Entry 6I5N (X-ray diffraction, 1.98 A resolution); this record covers chains A and I of the 5 polymer chains in the assembly.

# Chain A
Protein: Suppressor of cytokine signaling 2
Organism: Homo sapiens
UniProtKB: O14508 (SOCS2_HUMAN); residue numbers follow UniProt; this construct covers 30-198
Chain sequence (169 residues; numbered 30 to 198; the number before each row is that of its first residue):
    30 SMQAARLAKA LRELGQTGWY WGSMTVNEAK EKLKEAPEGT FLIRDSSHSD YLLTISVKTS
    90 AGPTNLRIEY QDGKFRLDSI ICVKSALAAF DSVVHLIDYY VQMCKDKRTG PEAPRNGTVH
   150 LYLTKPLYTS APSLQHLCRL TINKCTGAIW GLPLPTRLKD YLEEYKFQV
Not modelled in the structure: 137-145
Differences from the reference sequence: conflict Met31 (Pro in O14508), Ala115 (Lys in O14508), Ala117 (Lys in O14508), Ala118 (Gln in O14508)
Modified residues: Cys111 (S-(dimethylarsenic)cysteine; CAS); Cys133 (S-(dimethylarsenic)cysteine; CAS); Cys174 (S-(dimethylarsenic)cysteine; CAS)
Ion coordination: Co2+: His149 (shared with 1 residue of chain K)
Swiss-Prot annotation at these positions:
  - modified residue (Phosphoserine): Ser30, Ser52
  - cross-link: Lys173 (Glycyl lysine isopeptide (Lys-Gly) (interchain with G-Cter in ubiquitin))
  - natural variant: Ser52 (S52N: Increased protein half-life), Asn94 (N94D: Decreased ability to bind phosphorylated substrates), Arg96 (R96L: Decreased ability to bind phosphorylated substrates), Leu106 (L106V: Does not affect ability to bind phosphorylated substrates), Cys133 (C133Y: Does not affect ability to bind phosphorylated substrates)
  - mutagenesis: Arg73 (R73E: Impaired ability to mediate ubiquitination of GHR), Lys87 (K87R: No effect on protein half-life), Lys154 (K154R: No effect on protein half-life), Leu163 (L163P: Abolished interaction with ELOB and ELOC, preventing formation of the ECS(SOCS2) complex), Cys167 (C167F: Abolished interaction with ELOB and ELOC, preventing formation of the ECS(SOCS2) complex), Lys173 (K173R: Increased protein half-life)
From the paper describing this entry:
  - Co2+ coordination: His149
  - mutagenesis - L106V, C133Y: unchanged binding to Growth hormone receptor peptide (chain I)

# Chain I
Protein: Growth hormone receptor peptide
Chain sequence (11 residues; row label = number of the first residue in the row; numbers below 1 keep their minus sign (Pro-4 is residue -4)):
    -4 PVPDYTSIHI X
Modified residues: Tyr0 (O-phosphotyrosine; PTR); VLM (valinylamine) at position 6

# Interface between chain A and chain I
Pairs across the interface - 31 pairs, chain A then chain I:
  Val55(A) - Asp-1(I)
  Val55(A) - Tyr0(I)
  Arg73(A) - Tyr0(I)
  Ser75(A) - Tyr0(I)
  Ser76(A) - Tyr0(I)
  Thr83(A) - Tyr0(I)
  Thr88(A) - Val-3(I)
  Ala90(A) - Pro-4(I)
  Ala90(A) - Val-3(I)  hydrogen bond (backbone-backbone)
  Gly91(A) - Val-3(I)
  Pro92(A) - Val-3(I)
  Thr93(A) - Val-3(I)
  Thr93(A) - Pro-2(I)  hydrogen bond (side chain-backbone)
  Thr93(A) - Asp-1(I)  hydrogen bond (side chain-backbone)
  Thr93(A) - Thr1(I)  hydrogen bond
  Asn94(A) - Asp-1(I)  hydrogen bond (backbone-backbone)
  Asn94(A) - Tyr0(I)
  Asn94(A) - Thr1(I)  hydrogen bond (backbone-backbone)
  Leu95(A) - Thr1(I)
  Leu95(A) - Ser2(I)
  Leu95(A) - Ile3(I)  hydrophobic
  Arg96(A) - Tyr0(I)
  Leu106(A) - Ile3(I)  hydrophobic
  Asp107(A) - Ser2(I)
  Asp107(A) - Ile3(I)  hydrogen bond (backbone-backbone)
  Ser108(A) - Ser2(I)
  Ser108(A) - Ile3(I)
  Ile109(A) - Ser2(I)  hydrogen bond (backbone-side chain)
  Ile109(A) - Ile3(I)  hydrogen bond (backbone-backbone)
  Ile110(A) - His4(I)
  Leu116(A) - Ile3(I)  hydrophobic
Also at the interface, not in a pair above, chain A (23 interface residues in all): Asp74, His77, Tyr129, Leu150
The authors on this interface:
  - residue pairs: Thr88(A)-Val-3(I) (hydrophobic contact), Ala90(A)-Val-3(I) (hydrophobic contact), Thr93(A)-Val-3(I) (hydrophobic contact), Arg96(A)-Tyr0(I)
  - interface residues, chain A: Leu95(A), Leu106(A), Ser108(A), Leu116(A), Leu150(A)
  - interface residues, chain I: Val-3(I)

# Summary
23 residues of chain A face 9 of chain I across their interface; the contacts include 9 hydrogen bonds. Among
the polar pairs are Thr93(A)-Pro-2(I), Thr93(A)-Asp-1(I) and Thr93(A)-Thr1(I). The authors report hydrophobic
contacts between Thr88(A) and Val-3(I), Ala90(A) and Val-3(I) and Thr93(A) and Val-3(I); a contact between
Arg96(A) and Tyr0(I). From the paper: L106V and C133Y of chain A leave binding to Growth hormone receptor
peptide (chain I) unchanged; interface residues Leu95(A), Leu106(A) and Val-3(I) among others.
Chain A is Suppressor of cytokine signaling 2 (Homo sapiens) and chain I is Growth hormone receptor peptide;
the structure, Crystal structure of SOCS2:Elongin C:Elongin B in complex with growth hormone receptor peptide,
was determined by X-ray diffraction (same publication as 6I4X and 6I5J).
